9JG6 - chains N and X of the 48 polymer chains in the assembly; structure by electron microscopy, 3.21 A resolution.

== Chain N (and X) ==
Protein: Endorhamnosidase
Organism: Salmonella enterica subsp. enterica serovar Typhimurium
Notes: chain X of this document is another copy of the same molecule, construct and numbering; everything in this record applies to it too
UniProt: A0A3V9J050 (A0A3V9J050_SALTM); numbering as in UniProt (aligned over 1-667)
Amino-acid sequence (667 residues; each row starts with the number of its first residue):
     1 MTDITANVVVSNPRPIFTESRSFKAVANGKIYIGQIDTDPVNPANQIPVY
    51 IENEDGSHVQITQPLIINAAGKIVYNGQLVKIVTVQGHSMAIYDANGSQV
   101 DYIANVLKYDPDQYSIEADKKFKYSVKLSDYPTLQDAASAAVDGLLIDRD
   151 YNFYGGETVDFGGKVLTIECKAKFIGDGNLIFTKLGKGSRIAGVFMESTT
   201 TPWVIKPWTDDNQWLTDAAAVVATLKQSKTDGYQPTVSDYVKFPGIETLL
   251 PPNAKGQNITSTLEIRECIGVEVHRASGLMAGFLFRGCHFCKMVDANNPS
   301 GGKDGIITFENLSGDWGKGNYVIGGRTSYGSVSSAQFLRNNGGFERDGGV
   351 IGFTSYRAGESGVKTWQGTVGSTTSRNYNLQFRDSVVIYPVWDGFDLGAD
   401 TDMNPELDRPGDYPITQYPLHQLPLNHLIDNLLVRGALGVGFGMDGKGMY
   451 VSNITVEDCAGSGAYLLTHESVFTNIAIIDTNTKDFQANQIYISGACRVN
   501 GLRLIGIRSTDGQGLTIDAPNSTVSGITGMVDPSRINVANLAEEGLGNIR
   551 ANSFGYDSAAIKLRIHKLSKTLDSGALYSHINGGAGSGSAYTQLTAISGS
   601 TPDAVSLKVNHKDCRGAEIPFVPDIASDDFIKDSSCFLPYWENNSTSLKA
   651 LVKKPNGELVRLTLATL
Not modelled in the structure: 1, 149-667 (chain X: 1, 151-667)

== Interface between chain N and chain X ==
Pairs across the interface (76):
  A6(N) with Q113(X)
  N7(N) with P111(X); D112(X); Q113(X), hydrogen bond (backbone-backbone); Y114(X)
  V8(N) with P111(X)
  V9(N) with K108(X); D110(X); P111(X), hydrogen bond (backbone-backbone); Q113(X)
  S11(N) with P111(X)
  P15(N) with S11(X)
  I16(N) with N12(X), hydrogen bond (backbone-side chain)
  F17(N) with S11(X); N12(X)
  T18(N) with I16(X); K72(X), hydrogen bond (backbone-side chain)
  S20(N) with L79(X)
  R21(N) with A70(X)
  S22(N) with A70(X)
  F23(N) with T18(X); A25(X), hydrophobic; A70(X)
  I33(N) with V10(X), hydrophobic
  D37(N) with E54(X)
  Y50(N) with I4(X), hydrophobic
  G56(N) with T2(X)
  S57(N) with T2(X)
  H58(N) with T2(X), hydrogen bond (side chain-backbone); D3(X); A6(X)
  K81(N) with V9(X); V10(X)
  I82(N) with V10(X)
  V83(N) with A6(X), hydrophobic; V8(X); V9(X), hydrophobic
  T84(N) with A6(X); N7(X); V8(X), hydrogen bond (backbone-backbone); V10(X)
  Q86(N) with V8(X)
  H88(N) with V8(X); V10(X)
  M90(N) with V10(X), hydrophobic; S11(X); P13(X)
  D101(N) with R14(X), salt bridge
  I103(N) with P13(X), hydrophobic; R14(X)
  N105(N) with K81(X)
  V106(N) with P13(X), hydrophobic
  L107(N) with V8(X), hydrophobic
  K108(N) with V8(X); V9(X), hydrogen bond (backbone-backbone); S11(X)
  Y109(N) with N7(X)
  D110(N) with N7(X), hydrogen bond (backbone-backbone); V9(X)
  Y114(N) with D112(X); S115(X); A118(X); D119(X), hydrogen bond
  K120(N) with S125(X); D130(X)
  K121(N) with D119(X), salt bridge; Y124(X); S125(X), hydrogen bond (backbone-backbone)
  F122(N) with D119(X); F122(X), hydrophobic; K123(X); Y124(X), hydrophobic; S125(X)
  K123(N) with K123(X), hydrogen bond (backbone-backbone); S125(X)
  Y124(N) with K127(X)
Interface residues without a listed pair, chain N (45 interface residues in all): E19, V85, Y102, P111, D143
Interface residues without a listed pair, chain X (43 interface residues in all): T5, F23, K24, E52, N68, A69, V126, L146

== Summary ==
Chain N and chain X form an interface of 45 and 43 residues respectively; the contacts include 11 hydrogen
bonds and 2 salt bridges. Among the polar pairs are D101(N)-R14(X), K121(N)-D119(X) and I16(N)-N12(X).
Chain N and chain X are both Endorhamnosidase (Salmonella enterica subsp. enterica serovar Typhimurium); the
structure, The tail-complex structure of phage P22, was determined by electron microscopy, deposited together
with 9JGA, 9KYV, 9KYW, 9KYX and 9KYY.
